Entry 3KFN (X-ray diffraction, 1.77 A resolution); this record covers chains A and B.

[Chain A (and B)]
Name: Protease
Source organism: Human immunodeficiency virus 1
Notes: EC 3.4.23.16; chain B of this document is another copy of the same molecule, construct and numbering; everything in this record applies to it too
UniProt: Q903N5 (Q903N5_9HIV1); residue numbers follow UniProt; this construct covers 1-99
Chain sequence (99 residues; numbered 1 to 99; the number before each row is that of its first residue):
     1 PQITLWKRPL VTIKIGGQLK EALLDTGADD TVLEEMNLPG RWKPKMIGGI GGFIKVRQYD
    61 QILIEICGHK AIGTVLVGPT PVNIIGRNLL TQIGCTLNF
Construct notes: engineered mutation Lys7 (Arg in Q903N5)
Ion coordination: K+ site 1: Gly94, Thr96 (shared with Asn98(B) of chain B); K+ site 2: Asn98 (shared with Gly94(B), Thr96(B) of chain B)
Small-molecule neighbours:
  - TL-3, C2 symmetric inhibitor (3TL; benzyl [(1S,4S,7S,8R,9R,10S,13S,16S)-7,10-dibenzyl-8,9-dihydroxy-1,16-dimethyl-4,13-bis(1-methylethyl)-2,5,12,15,18-pentaoxo-20-phenyl-19-oxa-3,6,11,14,17-pentaazaicos-1-yl]carbamate): Arg8, Leu23, Asp25, Gly27, Ala28, Asp29, Asp30, Val32, Lys45, Met46, Ile47, Gly48, Gly49, Ile50, Gly52, Phe53, Pro81, Val82, Ile84
  - (1S,2S)-2-methylcyclohexanol (4DX): Lys14, Ile15, Gly16, Gly17, Gln18, Leu63, Ile64, Glu65

[Chain A / chain B interface]
Contacting residue pairs (97; chain A residue first):
  Pro1(A) - Leu97(B)
  Pro1(A) - Asn98(B)
  Pro1(A) - Phe99(B)  hydrogen bond (backbone-backbone)
  Gln2(A) - Thr96(B)
  Gln2(A) - Leu97(B)
  Gln2(A) - Asn98(B)  hydrogen bond
  Ile3(A) - Thr96(B)
  Ile3(A) - Leu97(B)  hydrogen bond (backbone-backbone)
  Ile3(A) - Phe99(B)  hydrophobic
  Leu5(A) - Thr26(B)
  Leu5(A) - Arg87(B)  hydrogen bond (backbone-side chain)
  Leu5(A) - Leu90(B)  hydrophobic
  Leu5(A) - Thr91(B)
  Leu5(A) - Cys95(B)
  Trp6(A) - Arg87(B)  hydrogen bond (backbone-side chain)
  Trp6(A) - Thr91(B)
  Lys7(A) - Arg87(B)
  Arg8(A) - Asp29(B)  salt bridge
  Arg8(A) - Arg87(B)
  Pro9(A) - Thr26(B)
  Pro9(A) - Arg87(B)
  Pro9(A) - Leu97(B)  hydrophobic
  Leu23(A) - Gly27(B)
  Leu24(A) - Thr26(B)  hydrogen bond (backbone-side chain)
  Leu24(A) - Phe99(B)  hydrophobic
  Asp25(A) - Asp25(B)
  Asp25(A) - Thr26(B)
  Asp25(A) - Gly27(B)  hydrogen bond (side chain-backbone)
  Thr26(A) - Leu5(B)
  Thr26(A) - Pro9(B)
  Thr26(A) - Leu24(B)  hydrogen bond (side chain-backbone)
  Thr26(A) - Asp25(B)
  Thr26(A) - Thr26(B)  hydrogen bond (side chain-backbone)
  Thr26(A) - Leu97(B)
  Gly27(A) - Leu23(B)
  Gly27(A) - Asp25(B)  hydrogen bond (backbone-side chain)
  Asp29(A) - Arg8(B)  salt bridge
  Gly48(A) - Ile50(B)
  Gly49(A) - Ile50(B)
  Ile50(A) - Gly48(B)
  Ile50(A) - Gly49(B)
  Ile50(A) - Ile50(B)  hydrogen bond (backbone-backbone)
  Ile50(A) - Gly51(B)  hydrogen bond (backbone-backbone)
  Ile50(A) - Gly52(B)
  Ile50(A) - Thr80(B)
  Gly51(A) - Gly51(B)
  Gly51(A) - Ile54(B)
  Gly52(A) - Ile50(B)
  Gly52(A) - Gly51(B)
  Ile54(A) - Ile50(B)
  Cys67(A) - Phe99(B)  hydrophobic
  His69(A) - Phe99(B)
  Thr80(A) - Ile50(B)
  Arg87(A) - Leu5(B)  hydrogen bond (side chain-backbone)
  Arg87(A) - Trp6(B)  hydrogen bond (side chain-backbone)
  Arg87(A) - Lys7(B)
  Arg87(A) - Arg8(B)
  Arg87(A) - Pro9(B)
  Leu90(A) - Leu5(B)  hydrophobic
  Thr91(A) - Leu5(B)
  Thr91(A) - Trp6(B)
  Gln92(A) - Trp6(B)
  Ile93(A) - Phe99(B)
  Gly94(A) - Asn98(B)
  Gly94(A) - Phe99(B)
  Cys95(A) - Leu5(B)
  Cys95(A) - Leu97(B)  hydrophobic
  Cys95(A) - Asn98(B)
  Cys95(A) - Phe99(B)
  Thr96(A) - Gln2(B)
  Thr96(A) - Ile3(B)
  Thr96(A) - Thr4(B)
  Thr96(A) - Thr96(B)
  Thr96(A) - Leu97(B)
  Thr96(A) - Asn98(B)  hydrogen bond (backbone-backbone)
  Leu97(A) - Pro1(B)
  Leu97(A) - Gln2(B)
  Leu97(A) - Ile3(B)  hydrogen bond (backbone-backbone)
  Leu97(A) - Pro9(B)  hydrophobic
  Leu97(A) - Leu24(B)  hydrophobic
  Leu97(A) - Thr26(B)
  Leu97(A) - Cys95(B)  hydrophobic
  Leu97(A) - Thr96(B)
  Leu97(A) - Leu97(B)  hydrophobic
  Asn98(A) - Pro1(B)
  Asn98(A) - Gln2(B)  hydrogen bond
  Asn98(A) - Gly94(B)
  Asn98(A) - Cys95(B)
  Asn98(A) - Thr96(B)  hydrogen bond (backbone-backbone)
  Asn98(A) - Asn98(B)  hydrogen bond
  Phe99(A) - Pro1(B)  hydrogen bond (backbone-backbone)
  Phe99(A) - Leu24(B)  hydrophobic
  Phe99(A) - Cys67(B)  hydrophobic
  Phe99(A) - His69(B)
  Phe99(A) - Ile93(B)
  Phe99(A) - Gly94(B)
  Phe99(A) - Cys95(B)  hydrophobic
Other interface residues (no listed pair), chain A (39 interface residues in all): Thr4, Ile47, Phe53, Pro81, Ile84
Other interface residues (no listed pair), chain B (37 interface residues in all): Ile47, Ile66, Pro81

[Summary]
The interface between chain A and chain B involves 39 residues on one side and 37 on the other; the contacts
include 20 hydrogen bonds and 2 salt bridges. Polar contacts include Arg8(A)-Asp29(B), Gln2(A)-Asn98(B) and
Leu5(A)-Arg87(B). Chain A binds TL-3, C2 symmetric inhibitor and (1S,2S)-2-methylcyclohexanol.
Both chains are Protease (Human immunodeficiency virus 1). Entry 3KFN (HIV Protease (PR) with inhibitor TL-3
and fragment hit 4D9 by soaking) was determined by X-ray diffraction, deposited together with 4E43, 3KF0,
3KFP, 3KFR and 3KFS.
